6IMU - chain A; structure by X-ray diffraction, 2.00 A resolution.

Chain A:
Molecule: Endo-beta-1,2-glucanase
Organism: Talaromyces funiculosus
Notes: EC 3.2.1.71
Amino-acid sequence (505 residues; row label = number of the first residue in the row):
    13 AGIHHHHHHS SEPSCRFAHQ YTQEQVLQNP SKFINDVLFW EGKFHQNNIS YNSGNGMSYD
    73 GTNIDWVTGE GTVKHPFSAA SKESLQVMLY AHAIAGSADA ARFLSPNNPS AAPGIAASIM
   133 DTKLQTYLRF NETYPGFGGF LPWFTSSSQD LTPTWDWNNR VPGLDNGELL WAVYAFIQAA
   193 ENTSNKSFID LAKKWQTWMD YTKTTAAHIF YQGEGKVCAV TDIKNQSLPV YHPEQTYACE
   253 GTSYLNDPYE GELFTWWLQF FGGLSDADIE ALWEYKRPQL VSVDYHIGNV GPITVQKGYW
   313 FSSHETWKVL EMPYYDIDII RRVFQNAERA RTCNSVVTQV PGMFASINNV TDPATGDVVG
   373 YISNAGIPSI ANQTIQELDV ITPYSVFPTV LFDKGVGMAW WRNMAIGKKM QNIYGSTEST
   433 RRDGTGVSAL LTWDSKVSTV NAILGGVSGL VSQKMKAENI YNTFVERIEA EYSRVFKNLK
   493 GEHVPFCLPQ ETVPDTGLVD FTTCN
Unresolved in the structure: 13-23
Cystine bridges: C27-C516, C230-C251, C345-C499
Glycans and other covalent adducts: N-acetylglucosamine (NAG) linked to N143, N237, N361
From the paper describing this entry:
  - conformationally variable residues (side-chain flip): H316
  - catalytic residues: E262, D446
  - mutagenesis - D177N, E262Q, D446N: abolished catalytic activity on beta-1,2-glucan
  - mutagenesis - E180A, E430A (less than 1%): decreased catalytic activity
  - mutagenesis - H316A, H316Q, S358A, Y373F, Y396F: decreased catalytic activity on beta-1,2-glucan
  - mutagenesis - T444A: abolished expression

In short:
N-acetylglucosamine is covalently linked to N143, N237 and N361. The paper reports catalytic residues E262 and
D446; H316A, H316Q and S358A, among others, reduce catalytic activity on beta-1,2-glucan; 11 substitutions
were tested in all.
Chain A is Endo-beta-1,2-glucanase (Talaromyces funiculosus); the structure, The apo-structure of
endo-beta-1,2-glucanase from Talaromyces funiculosus, was determined by X-ray diffraction (same publication as
6IMV and 6IMW).
